Entry 5UHT (X-ray diffraction, 2.68 A resolution); this record covers chains A and C of the 4 polymer chains in the assembly.

# Chain A (and C)
Name: Sensor histidine kinase
From: Thermotoga maritima
Notes: chain C of this document is another copy of the same molecule, construct and numbering; everything in this record applies to it too
Reference sequence: Q9WZV7 (Q9WZV7_THEMA); numbering as in UniProt (aligned over 232-489)
Amino-acid sequence (259 residues; row label = number of the first residue in the row):
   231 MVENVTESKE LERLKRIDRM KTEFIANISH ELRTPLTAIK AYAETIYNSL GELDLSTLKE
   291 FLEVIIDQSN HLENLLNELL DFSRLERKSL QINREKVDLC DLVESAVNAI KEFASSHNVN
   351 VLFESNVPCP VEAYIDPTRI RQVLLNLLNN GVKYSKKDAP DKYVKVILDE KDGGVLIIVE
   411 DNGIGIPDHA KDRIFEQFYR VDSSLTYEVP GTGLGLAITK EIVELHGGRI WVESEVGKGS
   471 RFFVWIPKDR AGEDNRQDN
Not modelled in the structure: 231-243, 481-489
Construct notes: initiating methionine (231)
Cystine bridges: C330-C359
Small-molecule neighbours: ADP (adenosine-5'-diphosphate): N376, N380, G381, K383, Y384, D411, I414, G415, I416, I424, Y429, R430, V431, G441, T442, G443, L444, G445, L446, A447, S470, F472
From the paper describing this entry:
  - conformationally variable residues (domain motion, helix shift, side-chain flip): R246, H260, C359
  - catalytic residues: H260
  - mutagenesis - T264A: unchanged binding to Response regulator
  - binding site for glycerol: H260
  - post-translational modification sites: H260 (citing earlier work)
  - mutagenesis - H260A: decreased catalytic activity with Response regulator
  - catalytic residues: T264 (proposed by the authors, not directly observed)

# How chain A and chain C interact
Pairs across the interface (53):
  I247(A) with D248(C)
  D248(A) with I247(C); D248(C); K251(C), salt bridge
  K251(A) with D248(C), salt bridge; T252(C), hydrogen bond
  T252(A) with K251(C), hydrogen bond
  F254(A) with I255(C), hydrophobic
  I255(A) with F254(C), hydrophobic; I255(C), hydrophobic; F312(C), hydrophobic
  I258(A) with I255(C), hydrophobic
  S259(A) with L306(C); L309(C); L310(C)
  L262(A) with L305(C), hydrophobic
  R263(A) with L306(C)
  L266(A) with S299(C); L302(C); E303(C); L306(C), hydrophobic
  K270(A) with S299(C); N300(C), hydrogen bond; E303(C), salt bridge
  A273(A) with I295(C), hydrophobic; I296(C), hydrophobic
  E274(A) with I296(C)
  I276(A) with L292(C), hydrophobic
  Y277(A) with K289(C); L292(C), hydrophobic; E293(C); I296(C), hydrophobic
  L280(A) with L285(C), hydrophobic; L288(C), hydrophobic
  K289(A) with Y277(C)
  L292(A) with I276(C), hydrophobic; Y277(C), hydrophobic
  E293(A) with Y277(C), hydrogen bond
  I295(A) with A273(C), hydrophobic
  I296(A) with A273(C); E274(C); Y277(C), hydrophobic
  S299(A) with L266(C); I269(C)
  N300(A) with K270(C), hydrogen bond
  L302(A) with L266(C), hydrophobic
  E303(A) with L266(C); K270(C), salt bridge
  L306(A) with S259(C); L262(C), hydrophobic
  L309(A) with S259(C)
  L310(A) with S259(C)
  F312(A) with I255(C), hydrophobic
Interface residues without a listed pair, chain A (35 interface residues in all): I269, L285, L288, L305, E316
Interface residues without a listed pair, chain C (35 interface residues in all): I258, R263, L280, E316

# Overview
The chain A/chain C interface involves 35 residues from each chain, with 5 hydrogen bonds and 4 salt bridges.
Among the polar pairs are D248(A)-K251(C), K270(A)-E303(C) and K251(A)-T252(C). Chain A binds ADP. From the
paper: catalytic residues H260(A) and T264(A); H260A of chain A reduces catalytic activity with Response
regulator.
Chain A and chain C are both Sensor histidine kinase (Thermotoga maritima); the structure, Structure of the
Thermotoga maritima HK853-BeF3-RR468 complex at pH 5.0, was determined by X-ray diffraction together with 6AZR
from the same study.
